8XPM - chains f1 and U1 of the 68 polymer chains in the assembly; structure by electron microscopy, 3.90 A resolution.

[Chain f1]
Molecule: Head-tail connector protein FII
Source organism: Escherichia phage Lambda
Reference sequence: P03714 (FII_LAMBD); numbering as in UniProt (aligned over 1-117)
Chain sequence (117 residues; row label = number of the first residue in the row):
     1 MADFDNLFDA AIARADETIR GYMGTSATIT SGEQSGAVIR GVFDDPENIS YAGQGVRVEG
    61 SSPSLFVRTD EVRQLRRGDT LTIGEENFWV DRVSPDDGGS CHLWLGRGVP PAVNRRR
Disordered / not traced: 1-2, 117

[Chain U1]
Molecule: Tail tube terminator protein
Source organism: Escherichia phage Lambda
Reference sequence: P03732 (TTTP_LAMBD); residues 4-134 here correspond to UniProt positions 1-131 (UniProt number = residue number - 3)
Chain sequence (131 residues; numbered 4 to 134; the number before each row is that of its first residue):
     4 MKHTELRAAV LDALEKHDTG ATFFDGRPAV FDEADFPAVA VYLTGAEYTG EELDSDTWQA
    64 ELHIEVFLPA QVPDSELDAW MESRIYPVMS DIPALSDLIT SMVASGYDYR RDDDAGLWSS
   124 ADLTYVITYE M

[Chain f1 / chain U1 interface]
Pairs across the interface - 27 pairs, chain f1 then chain U1:
  Asn-48(f1) with Leu-120(U1)
  Ser-50(f1) with Asp-115(U1); Trp-121(U1), hydrogen bond
  Ala-52(f1) with Trp-121(U1), hydrophobic
  Gln-54(f1) with Arg-30(U1), hydrogen bond
  Gly-55(f1) with Arg-30(U1); Pro-31(U1); Ala-32(U1)
  Val-56(f1) with Ala-32(U1), hydrophobic; Phe-70(U1), hydrophobic
  Arg-57(f1) with Val-33(U1); Phe-34(U1), hydrogen bond (backbone-backbone)
  Val-58(f1) with Phe-34(U1), hydrophobic; Leu-120(U1); Trp-121(U1)
  Glu-59(f1) with Val-33(U1); Phe-34(U1); Asp-35(U1), hydrogen bond (side chain-backbone); Glu-36(U1)
  Gly-60(f1) with Leu-120(U1)
  Arg-77(f1) with Gln-74(U1)
  Trp-89(f1) with Gln-74(U1)
  Asp-91(f1) with Gln-74(U1), hydrogen bond
  Pro-111(f1) with Gln-74(U1); Val-75(U1), hydrophobic
  Ala-112(f1) with Pro-76(U1)
  Asn-114(f1) with Pro-76(U1)
Also at the interface, not in a pair above, chain f1 (17 interface residues in all): Ser-61
Also at the interface, not in a pair above, chain U1 (15 interface residues in all): Ala-118

[In short]
17 residues of chain f1 face 15 of chain U1 across their interface, with 5 hydrogen bonds. Polar contacts
include Ser-50(f1)/Trp-121(U1), Gln-54(f1)/Arg-30(U1) and Glu-59(f1)/Asp-35(U1).
Chain f1 is Head-tail connector protein FII and chain U1 is Tail tube terminator protein, both from
Escherichia phage Lambda; the structure, Mature virion portal of phage lambda with DNA, was determined by
electron microscopy (same publication as 8XOT, 8XOU, 8XOW and 8XQB).
